Entry 4V1A (electron microscopy, 3.40 A resolution); this record covers chains b and u of the 23 polymer chains in the assembly.

== Chain b ==
Name: Mitoribosomal protein ML38, MRPL38
Source organism: Sus scrofa
UniProtKB: F1RW03 (F1RW03_PIG); numbering as in UniProt (aligned over 1-380)
Sequence (380 residues; row label = number of the first residue in the row):
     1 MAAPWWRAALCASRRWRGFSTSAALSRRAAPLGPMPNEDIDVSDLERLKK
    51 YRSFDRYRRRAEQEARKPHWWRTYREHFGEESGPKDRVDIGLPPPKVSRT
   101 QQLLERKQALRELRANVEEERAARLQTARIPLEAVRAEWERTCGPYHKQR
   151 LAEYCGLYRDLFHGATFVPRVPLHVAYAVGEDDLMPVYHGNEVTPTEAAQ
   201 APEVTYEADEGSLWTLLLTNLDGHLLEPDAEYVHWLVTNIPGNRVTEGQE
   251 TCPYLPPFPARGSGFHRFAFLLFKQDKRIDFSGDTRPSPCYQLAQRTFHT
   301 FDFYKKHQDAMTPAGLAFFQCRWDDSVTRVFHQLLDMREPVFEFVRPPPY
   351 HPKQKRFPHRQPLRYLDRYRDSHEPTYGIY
Disordered / not traced: 1-26

== Chain u ==
Name: Mitoribosomal protein ML62, MRPL58, ICT1
Source organism: Sus scrofa
UniProtKB: W5IDC0 (W5IDC0_PIG); residue numbers follow UniProt; this construct covers 1-163, 174-205
Sequence (205 residues; each row starts with the number of its first residue; X marks 10 residues of unknown identity (built as UNK)):
     1 MAAARCLRWGLNRAGAWLLPSPTRYPRRALHKQVEGTEFQSIYSLDKLYP
    51 ESRGSDTAWRLPDDAKQANDIPVDRLTISYCRSSGPGGQNVNKVNSKAEV
   101 RFHLASADWIAEPVRLKLAVKHKNRINRSGELILTSECSRYQFRNLADCL
   151 QKLRDMIAEASQPXXXXXXXXXXLRRSRIENMNRERLRKKRISSAIKTSR
   201 RVDVD
Disordered / not traced: 1-37, 86-92, 196-205

== How chain b and chain u interact ==
Contacting residue pairs (31; chain b residue first):
  V179(b) - R188(u)
  E181(b) - S193(u)
  D182(b) - R191(u)
  D182(b) - I192(u)
  D183(b) - R188(u)
  L184(b) - L187(u)
  L184(b) - R188(u)
  L184(b) - K190(u)  hydrogen bond (backbone-backbone)
  L184(b) - S194(u)
  M185(b) - R188(u)
  P186(b) - L187(u)
  Y188(b) - L187(u)  hydrophobic
  N191(b) - L187(u)
  E192(b) - E180(u)
  E192(b) - R184(u)  salt bridge
  T194(b) - R184(u)  hydrogen bond
  E203(b) - S194(u)
  E203(b) - A195(u)
  R261(b) - N124(u)  hydrogen bond (side chain-backbone)
  R322(b) - E180(u)  salt bridge
  W323(b) - N124(u)
  D325(b) - K123(u)  salt bridge
  H332(b) - R128(u)
  D336(b) - R128(u)  salt bridge
  D371(b) - K93(u)  hydrogen bond (side chain-backbone)
  S372(b) - R140(u)  hydrogen bond
  E374(b) - S139(u)
  E374(b) - R140(u)
  E374(b) - Y141(u)
  E374(b) - R144(u)  salt bridge
  T376(b) - R140(u)
Other interface residues (no listed pair), chain b (26 interface residues in all): A178, M337, R338, P375
Other interface residues (no listed pair), chain u (19 interface residues in all): V94

== Summary ==
26 residues of chain b face 19 of chain u across their interface, with 5 hydrogen bonds and 5 salt bridges.
Among the polar pairs are E192(b)-R184(u), R322(b)-E180(u) and D325(b)-K123(u).
Here chain b is Mitoribosomal protein ML38, MRPL38 and chain u is Mitoribosomal protein ML62, MRPL58, ICT1,
both from Sus scrofa. Entry 4V1A (Structure of the large subunit of the mammalian mitoribosome, part 2 of 2)
was determined by electron microscopy.
